5VDB - chain A; structure by X-ray diffraction, 1.40 A resolution.

== Chain A ==
Molecule: acetyltransferase PA4794
From: Pseudomonas aeruginosa (strain ATCC 15692 / DSM 22644 / CIP 104116 / JCM 14847 / LMG 12228 / 1C / PRS 101 / PAO1)
Reference sequence: Q9HV14 (Q9HV14_PSEAE); residue numbers follow UniProt; this construct covers 1-159
Chain sequence (161 residues; numbered -1 to 159; the number before each row is that of its first residue; numbers below 1 keep their minus sign (Gly-1 is residue -1)):
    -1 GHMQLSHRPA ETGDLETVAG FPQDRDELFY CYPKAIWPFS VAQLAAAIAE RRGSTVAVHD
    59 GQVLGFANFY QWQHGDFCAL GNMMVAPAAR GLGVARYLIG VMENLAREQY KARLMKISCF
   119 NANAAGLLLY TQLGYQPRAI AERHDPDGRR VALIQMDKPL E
Not modelled in the structure: -1 to 0
Sequence notes: expression tag (-1 to 0)
Ligand contacts: 93M ((3R,5S,9R,26S)-1-[(2R,3S,4R,5R)-5-(6-amino-9H-purin-9-yl)-4-hydroxy-3-(phosphonooxy)tetrahydrofuran-2-yl]-3,5,9-trihydroxy-8,8-dimethyl-10,14,20-trioxo-26-({[(phenylacetyl)amino]acetyl}amino)-2,4,6-trioxa-18-thia-11,15,21-triaza-3,5-diphosphaheptacosan-27-oic acid 3,5-dioxide (non-preferred name)): Glu25, Tyr28, Cys29, Pro31, Lys32, Arg49, Tyr68, Gln69, Leu78, Gly79, Asn80, Met81, Met82, Val83, Arg88, Gly89, Leu90, Gly91, Val92, Ala93, Arg94, Ile115, Ser116, Cys117, Phe118, Asn121, Ala123, Gly124, Leu126, Leu127, Tyr128, Gln130, Arg141, Leu151
Reported in the primary citation:
  - binding site for 93M: Asn80, Met81, Ser116, Arg141
  - conformationally variable residues: Tyr68
  - mutagenesis - R49A, R49Q, R49Q/R141Q, R141A, R141Q: decreased catalytic activity
  - catalytic residues: Leu78, Asn80, Met81, Ser116 (from molecular simulation)
  - catalytic residues: Tyr128 (citing earlier work)

== In short ==
Ligands of chain A: compound 93M. The paper reports catalytic residues Leu78, Asn80 and Met81 among others;
R49A, R49Q and R49Q/R141Q, among others, reduce catalytic activity; 5 substitutions were tested in all.
Chain A is acetyltransferase PA4794 (Pseudomonas aeruginosa (strain ATCC 15692 / DSM 22644 / CIP 104116 / JCM
14847 / LMG 12228 / 1C / PRS 101 / PAO1)); the structure, Crystal structure of a GNAT superfamily
acetyltransferase PA4794 in complex with bisubstrate analog 3, was determined by X-ray diffraction (same
publication as 5VD6).
